Entry 5AVB (X-ray diffraction, 2.40 A resolution); this record covers chains C and J of the 10 polymer chains in the assembly.

== Chain C ==
Protein: Histone H2A type 1-B/E
From: Homo sapiens
Reference sequence: P04908 (H2A1B_HUMAN); residues 0-129 here correspond to UniProt positions 1-130 (UniProt number = residue number + 1)
Sequence (133 residues; each row starts with the number of its first residue; numbers below 1 keep their minus sign (Gly-3 is residue -3)):
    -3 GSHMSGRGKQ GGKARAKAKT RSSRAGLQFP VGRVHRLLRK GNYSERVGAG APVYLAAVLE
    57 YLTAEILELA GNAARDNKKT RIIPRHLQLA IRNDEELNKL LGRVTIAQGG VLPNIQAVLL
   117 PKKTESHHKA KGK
Disordered / not traced: -3 to 12, 119-129
Sequence notes: expression tag (-3 to -1)
Curated features (UniProtKB/Swiss-Prot):
  - modified residue: Ser1 (N-acetylserine), Arg3 (Citrulline), Lys5 (N6-(2-hydroxyisobutyryl)lysine), Lys9 (N6-(2-hydroxyisobutyryl)lysine), Lys13 (N6-(beta-hydroxybutyryl)lysine), Lys36 (N6-(2-hydroxyisobutyryl)lysine), Lys74 (N6-(2-hydroxyisobutyryl)lysine), Lys75 (N6-(2-hydroxyisobutyryl)lysine), Lys95 (N6-(2-hydroxyisobutyryl)lysine), Gln104 (N5-methylglutamine), Lys118 (N6-(2-hydroxyisobutyryl)lysine), Lys119 (N6-crotonyllysine), Thr120 (Phosphothreonine), Lys125 (N6-crotonyllysine)
  - cross-link (Glycyl lysine isopeptide (Lys-Gly)): Lys13 (interchain with G-Cter in ubiquitin), Lys15 (interchain with G-Cter in ubiquitin), Lys119 (interchain with G-Cter in ubiquitin)

== Chain J ==
Molecule: 147-nt DNA strand
Sequence (147 nucleotides; row label = number of the first residue in the row; numbers below 1 keep their minus sign (DA-73 is residue -73)):
   -73 ATCAATATCC ACCTGCAGAT ACTACCAAAA GTGTATTTGG AAACTGCTCC ATCAAAAGGC
   -13 ATGTTCAGCT GGATTCCAGC TGAACATGCC TTTTGATGGA GCAGTTTCCA AATACACTTT
    47 TGGTAGTATC TGCAGGTGGA TATTGAT
Bound ions: Mn2+ site 1: DG-35, DG-34; Mn2+ site 2 near DG-3 (its only coordinating residue here); Mn2+ site 3 near DG5 (its only coordinating residue here); Mn2+ site 4 near DG27 (its only coordinating residue here); Mn2+ site 5 near DG48 (its only coordinating residue here); Mn2+ site 6 near DG61 (its only coordinating residue here)

== Interface between chain C and chain J ==
Pairs across the interface - 13 pairs, chain C then chain J:
  Arg29(C) - DG48(J)  hydrogen bond to the phosphate
  Arg29(C) - DG49(J)  salt bridge to the phosphate
  Arg42(C) - DA38(J)  hydrogen bond to the sugar
  Arg42(C) - DT39(J)  phosphate contact
  Val43(C) - DT39(J)  hydrogen bond to the phosphate
  Gly44(C) - DA38(J)  phosphate contact
  Ala45(C) - DA38(J)  hydrogen bond to the phosphate
  Lys75(C) - DC59(J)  phosphate contact
  Lys75(C) - DA60(J)  salt bridge to the phosphate
  Thr76(C) - DG58(J)  sugar contact
  Thr76(C) - DC59(J)  hydrogen bond to the phosphate
  Arg77(C) - DG58(J)  sugar contact
  Arg77(C) - DC59(J)  hydrogen bond to the phosphate
Interface residues without a listed pair, chain C (10 interface residues in all): Glu41, Lys74

== Overview ==
The interface between chain C and chain J involves 10 residues on one side and 7 on the other; the contacts
include 6 hydrogen bonds and 2 salt bridges. Polar contacts include Arg42(C)-DA38(J), Arg29(C)-DG48(J) and
Val43(C)-DT39(J). DG-35(J) and DG-34(J) form the Mn2+ site 1.
Here chain C is Histone H2A type 1-B/E (Homo sapiens) and chain J is a 147-nt DNA strand. Entry 5AVB (human
nucleosome core particle) was determined by X-ray diffraction together with 5AV5, 5AV6, 5AV8, 5AV9 and 5AVC
from the same study.
